Entry 3BTM (X-ray diffraction, 1.80 A resolution); this record covers chains E and I.

== Chain E ==
Name: Protein (TRYPSIN)
Source organism: Bos taurus
Notes: EC 3.4.21.4
UniProt: P00760 (TRY1_BOVIN); aligned to UniProt positions 21-243 over residues 16-245 (the alignment contains insertions or deletions, so no single offset holds)
Chain sequence (223 residues; each row starts with the number of its first residue; note: 10 numbers in that range are skipped by the numbering (no residue carries them; nothing is unmodelled there)):
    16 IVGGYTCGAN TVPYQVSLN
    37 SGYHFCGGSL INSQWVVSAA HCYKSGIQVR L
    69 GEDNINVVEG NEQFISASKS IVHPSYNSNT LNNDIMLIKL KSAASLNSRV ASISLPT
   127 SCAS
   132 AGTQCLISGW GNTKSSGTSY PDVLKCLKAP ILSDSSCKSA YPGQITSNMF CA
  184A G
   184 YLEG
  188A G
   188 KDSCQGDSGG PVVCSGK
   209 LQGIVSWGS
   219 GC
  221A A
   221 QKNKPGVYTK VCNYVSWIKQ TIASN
Disulfide bonds: Cys22-Cys157, Cys42-Cys58, Cys128-Cys232, Cys136-Cys201, Cys168-Cys182, Cys191-Cys220
Metal / ion sites: Ca2+: Glu70, Asn72, Val75, Glu80

== Chain I ==
Name: Protein (PANCREATIC trypsin inhibitor)
Source organism: Bos taurus
UniProt: P00974 (BPT1_BOVIN); residues 501-558 here correspond to UniProt positions 1-58 (UniProt number = residue number - 500)
Chain sequence (58 residues; numbered 501 to 558; the number before each row is that of its first residue):
   501 RPDFCLEPPY TGPCMARIIR YFYNAKAGLC QTFVYGGCRA KRNNFKSAED CLRTCGGA
Disordered / not traced: 501-502
Construct notes: engineered mutation Met515 (Lys15 in P00974), Leu552 (Met52 in P00974)
Disulfide bonds: Cys505-Cys555, Cys514-Cys538, Cys530-Cys551

== Chain E / chain I interface ==
Pairs across the interface (34):
  Tyr39(E) with Arg517(I); Ile518(I); Ile519(I), hydrogen bond (side chain-backbone)
  His40(E) with Arg517(I), hydrogen bond (backbone-side chain)
  Phe41(E) with Ala516(I); Arg517(I), hydrogen bond (backbone-backbone); Ile518(I), hydrophobic
  Cys42(E) with Ala516(I), hydrophobic
  His57(E) with Cys514(I); Gly536(I); Gly537(I)
  Lys60(E) with Ile518(I)
  Asn97(E) with Arg539(I), hydrogen bond (backbone-side chain)
  Leu99(E) with Cys514(I), hydrophobic; Cys538(I), hydrophobic
  Tyr151(E) with Arg517(I)
  Cys191(E) with Met515(I), hydrophobic
  Gln192(E) with Thr511(I); Cys514(I), hydrogen bond (side chain-backbone); Met515(I); Ala516(I)
  Gly193(E) with Met515(I), hydrogen bond (backbone-backbone); Ala516(I); Arg517(I)
  Asp194(E) with Met515(I), hydrogen bond (backbone-backbone)
  Ser195(E) with Met515(I), hydrogen bond (backbone-backbone); Ala516(I), hydrogen bond (side chain-backbone)
  Val213(E) with Met515(I), hydrophobic
  Ser214(E) with Cys514(I); Met515(I), hydrogen bond (backbone-backbone)
  Trp215(E) with Pro513(I)
  Gly216(E) with Pro513(I), hydrogen bond (backbone-backbone); Met515(I)
  Gly219(E) with Met515(I)
Interface residues without a listed pair, chain E (23 interface residues in all): Ser96, Thr98, Ser190, Cys220
Interface residues without a listed pair, chain I (13 interface residues in all): Val534

== Overview ==
The interface between chain E and chain I involves 23 residues on one side and 13 on the other; the contacts
include 11 hydrogen bonds. Polar pairs include Tyr39(E)-Ile519(I), His40(E)-Arg517(I) and Asn97(E)-Arg539(I).
The Ca2+ site is built by Glu70(E), Asn72(E), Val75(E) and Glu80(E).
Here chain E is Protein (TRYPSIN) and chain I is Protein (PANCREATIC trypsin inhibitor), both from Bos taurus.
Entry 3BTM (The crystal structures of the complexes between bovine beta-trypsin and ten P1 variants of bpti)
was determined by X-ray diffraction, deposited together with 3BTD, 3BTE, 3BTF, 3BTG, 3BTH, 3BTK and 3 further
entries.
